1ZL8 - chains A and B; structure by solution NMR.

# Chain A
Protein: Lin-7
Source organism: Caenorhabditis elegans
Notes: fragment: L27 domain
Sequence (53 residues; row label = number of the first residue in the row):
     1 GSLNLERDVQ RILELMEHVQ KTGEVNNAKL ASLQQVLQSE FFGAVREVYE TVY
Construct notes: cloning artifact (1-3)
Reported in the primary citation:
  - specificity-determining residues: K29, F41
  - mutagenesis - K29D, K29Q, F41H: decreased stability with Peripheral plasma membrane protein CASK (chain B)
  - mutagenesis - K29D, K29Q: increased stability in response to single A-type L27 domain (unlinked)
  - mutagenesis - K29D, K29Q: increased stability in response to LIN-7 alone

# Chain B
Protein: Peripheral plasma membrane protein CASK
Source organism: Homo sapiens
Notes: EC 2.7.1.-; fragment: L27 domain
Reference sequence: O14936 (CSKP_HUMAN); residues 106-159 here correspond to UniProt positions 403-456 (UniProt number = residue number + 297)
Sequence (54 residues; each row starts with the number of its first residue):
   106 SDAVQRAKEV LEEISCYPEN NDAKELKRIL TQPHFMALLQ THDVVAHEVY SDEA

# How chain A and chain B interact
Pairs across the interface - 42 pairs, chain A then chain B:
  L5(A) with H139(B); F140(B)
  D8(A) with L131(B)
  V9(A) with L135(B); F140(B)
  I12(A) with L131(B); K132(B); L135(B)
  L15(A) with A128(B); L131(B)
  V19(A) with Y122(B); E124(B); A128(B)
  T22(A) with Y122(B)
  E24(A) with Y122(B)
  V25(A) with V115(B); I119(B); Y122(B)
  N26(A) with E118(B)
  K29(A) with E114(B); V115(B); E118(B)
  L30(A) with V115(B)
  S32(A) with R111(B)
  L33(A) with A112(B); V115(B); K132(B)
  Q35(A) with R111(B)
  V36(A) with R111(B); A112(B)
  L37(A) with L135(B)
  F41(A) with L143(B); L144(B); H147(B)
  F42(A) with F140(B); L143(B); L144(B)
  V45(A) with L143(B); H147(B)
  Y49(A) with P138(B); H139(B); A142(B)
Interface residues without a listed pair, chain A (25 interface residues in all): M16, H18, Q20, R46
Interface residues without a listed pair, chain B (21 interface residues in all): I134, Q137
The authors on this interface:
  - interface residues, chain A: K29(A), F41(A)

# Overview
25 residues of chain A face 21 of chain B across their interface. From the paper: K29D, K29Q and F41H of chain
A reduce stability with Peripheral plasma membrane protein CASK (chain B); interface residues K29(A) and
F41(A).
Here chain A is Lin-7 (Caenorhabditis elegans) and chain B is Peripheral plasma membrane protein CASK (Homo
sapiens). Entry 1ZL8 (NMR structure of L27 heterodimer from C. elegans Lin-7 and H. sapiens Lin-2 scaffold
proteins) was determined by solution NMR.
